Entry 8KG6 (electron microscopy, 3.07 A resolution); this record covers chains 3 and 7 of the 20 polymer chains in the assembly.

== Chain 3 ==
Molecule: DNA replication licensing factor MCM3
Organism: Saccharomyces cerevisiae S288C
UniProt: P24279 (MCM3_YEAST); residues 1-971 here = UniProt positions 1-971
Amino-acid sequence (971 residues; each row starts with the number of its first residue):
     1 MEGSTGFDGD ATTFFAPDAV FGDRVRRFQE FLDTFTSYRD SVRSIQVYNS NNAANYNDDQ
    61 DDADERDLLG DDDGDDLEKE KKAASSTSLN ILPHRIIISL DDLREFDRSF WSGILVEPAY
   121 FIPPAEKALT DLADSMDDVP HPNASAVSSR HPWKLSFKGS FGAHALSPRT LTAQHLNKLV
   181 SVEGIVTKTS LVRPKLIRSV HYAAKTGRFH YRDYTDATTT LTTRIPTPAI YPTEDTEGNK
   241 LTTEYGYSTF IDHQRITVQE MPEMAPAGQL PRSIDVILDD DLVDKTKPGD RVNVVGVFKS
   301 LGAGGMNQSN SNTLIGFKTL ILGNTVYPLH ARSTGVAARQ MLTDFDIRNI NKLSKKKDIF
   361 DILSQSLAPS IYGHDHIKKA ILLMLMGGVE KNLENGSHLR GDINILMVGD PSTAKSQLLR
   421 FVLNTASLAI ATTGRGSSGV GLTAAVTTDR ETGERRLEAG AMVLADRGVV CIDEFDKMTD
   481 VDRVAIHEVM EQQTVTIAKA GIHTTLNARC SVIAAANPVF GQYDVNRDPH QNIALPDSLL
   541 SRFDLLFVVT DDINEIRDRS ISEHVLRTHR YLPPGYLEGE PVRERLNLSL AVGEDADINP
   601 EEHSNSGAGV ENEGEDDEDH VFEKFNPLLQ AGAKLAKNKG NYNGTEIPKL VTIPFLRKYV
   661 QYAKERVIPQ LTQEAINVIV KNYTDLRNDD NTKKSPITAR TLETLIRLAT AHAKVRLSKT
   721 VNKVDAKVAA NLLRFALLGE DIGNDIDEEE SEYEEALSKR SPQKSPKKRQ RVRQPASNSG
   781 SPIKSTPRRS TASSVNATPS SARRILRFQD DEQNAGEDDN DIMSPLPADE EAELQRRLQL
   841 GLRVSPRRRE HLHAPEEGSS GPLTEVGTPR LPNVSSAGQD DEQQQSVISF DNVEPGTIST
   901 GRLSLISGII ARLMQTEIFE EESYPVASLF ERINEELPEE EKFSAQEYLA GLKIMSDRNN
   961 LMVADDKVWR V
Unresolved in the structure: 1-17, 56-85, 596-644, 742-971
Swiss-Prot annotation at these positions:
  - motif: Ser541 to Asp544 (Arginine finger)
  - binding site (ATP): Gly409 to Ser416
  - modified residue: Ser761 (Phosphoserine), Ser777 (Phosphoserine), Ser781 (Phosphoserine), Thr868 (Phosphothreonine)
  - mutagenesis: Lys415 (K415A: No effect on MCM2-7 complex helicase activity. Loss of MCM2-7 complex helicase activity; when associated with MCM5 A-422. Reduces MCM2-7 complex helicase activity ...)

== Chain 7 ==
Molecule: DNA replication licensing factor MCM7
Organism: Saccharomyces cerevisiae S288C
Notes: EC 3.6.4.12
UniProt: P38132 (MCM7_YEAST); residues 1-845 here = UniProt positions 1-845
Amino-acid sequence (845 residues; numbered 1 to 845; the number before each row is that of its first residue):
     1 MSAALPSIQL PVDYNNLFNE ITDFLVTFKQ DTLSSDATRN ENEDENLDAE NIEQHLLEKG
    61 PKYMAMLQKV ANRELNSVII DLDDILQYQN EKFLQGTQAD DLVSAIQQNA NHFTELFCRA
   121 IDNNMPLPTK EIDYKDDVLD VILNQRRLRN ERMLSDRTNE IRSENLMDTT MDPPSSMNDA
   181 LREVVEDETE LFPPNLTRRY FLYFKPLSQN CARRYRKKAI SSKPLSVRQI KGDFLGQLIT
   241 VRGIITRVSD VKPAVEVIAY TCDQCGYEVF QEVNSRTFTP LSECTSEECS QNQTKGQLFM
   301 STRASKFSAF QECKIQELSQ QVPVGHIPRS LNIHVNGTLV RSLSPGDIVD VTGIFLPAPY
   361 TGFKALKAGL LTETYLEAQF VRQHKKKFAS FSLTSDVEER VMELITSGDV YNRLAKSIAP
   421 EIYGNLDVKK ALLLLLVGGV DKRVGDGMKI RGDINVCLMG DPGVAKSQLL KAICKISPRG
   481 VYTTGKGSSG VGLTAAVMKD PVTDEMILEG GALVLADNGI CCIDEFDKMD ESDRTAIHEV
   541 MEQQTISISK AGINTTLNAR TSILAAANPL YGRYNPRLSP LDNINLPAAL LSRFDILFLM
   601 LDIPSRDDDE KLAEHVTYVH MHNKQPDLDF TPVEPSKMRE YIAYAKTKRP VMSEAVNDYV
   661 VQAYIRLRQD SKREMDSKFS FGQATPRTLL GIIRLSQALA KLRLADMVDI DDVEEALRLV
   721 RVSKESLYQE TNKSKEDESP TTKIFTIIKK MLQETGKNTL SYENIVKTVR LRGFTMLQLS
   781 NCIQEYSYLN VWHLINEGNT LKFVDDGTMD TDQEDSLVST PKLAPQTTAS ANVSAQDSDI
   841 DLQDA
Unresolved in the structure: 1-3, 32-58, 158-189, 386-394, 446-449, 488-493, 676-677, 731-845
Swiss-Prot annotation at these positions:
  - motif: Ser592 to Asp595 (Arginine finger)
  - binding site (ATP): Tyr423, Gly463, Ala465, Lys466, Ser467, Asn568, Arg593, Arg687
  - modified residue: Thr811 (Phosphothreonine), Ser819 (Phosphoserine), Ser838 (Phosphoserine)
  - mutagenesis: Lys466 (K466A: Loss of MCM2-7 complex helicase activity)

== How chain 3 and chain 7 interact ==
Contacting residue pairs (117):
  Asn52(3) - Lys217(7)
  Ala53(3) - Arg216(7)
  Ala54(3) - Arg216(7)
  Asn55(3) - Arg213(7)
  Asn55(3) - Arg216(7)
  Asn55(3) - Lys217(7)
  Ser86(3) - Tyr215(7)  hydrogen bond (backbone-backbone)
  Ser86(3) - Lys217(7)  hydrogen bond (side chain-backbone)
  Ser86(3) - Lys223(7)
  Thr87(3) - Lys223(7)
  Ser88(3) - Lys217(7)  hydrogen bond (backbone-side chain)
  Ser88(3) - Lys223(7)  hydrogen bond (backbone-side chain)
  Leu89(3) - Lys217(7)
  Leu89(3) - Lys223(7)
  Leu89(3) - Gln229(7)
  Ala144(3) - Leu10(7)
  Ser145(3) - Gln108(7)
  Val147(3) - Gln9(7)
  Ser148(3) - Ile8(7)
  Ser148(3) - Leu10(7)
  Leu191(3) - Arg329(7)
  Arg193(3) - Leu371(7)
  Arg193(3) - Thr372(7)
  Pro194(3) - Gly232(7)
  Pro194(3) - Leu235(7)  hydrophobic
  Pro194(3) - Leu371(7)
  Pro194(3) - Thr372(7)  hydrogen bond (backbone-backbone)
  Pro194(3) - Thr374(7)
  Lys195(3) - Leu370(7)
  Lys195(3) - Leu371(7)
  Leu196(3) - Leu370(7)  hydrogen bond (backbone-backbone)
  Val200(3) - Leu10(7)  hydrophobic
  Tyr202(3) - Tyr14(7)  hydrophobic
  Tyr202(3) - His112(7)
  Phe209(3) - Ser7(7)
  Phe209(3) - Ile8(7)  hydrogen bond (backbone-backbone)
  Phe209(3) - Leu10(7)  hydrophobic
  Phe209(3) - Val12(7)  hydrophobic
  His210(3) - Pro6(7)
  Tyr211(3) - Pro6(7)
  Tyr211(3) - Ser7(7)
  Tyr211(3) - Ile8(7)  hydrophobic
  Tyr214(3) - Leu370(7)  hydrophobic
  Thr215(3) - Leu370(7)
  Asp216(3) - Leu370(7)
  Pro228(3) - Leu366(7)  hydrophobic
  Ala229(3) - Gly369(7)
  Ala229(3) - Leu370(7)  hydrophobic
  Pro232(3) - Leu5(7)  hydrophobic
  Leu241(3) - Leu5(7)  hydrophobic
  Thr242(3) - His112(7)
  Glu244(3) - Tyr14(7)  hydrogen bond
  Glu244(3) - Asn109(7)  hydrogen bond
  Glu244(3) - His112(7)  salt bridge
  Tyr245(3) - Gln108(7)
  Tyr245(3) - Asn109(7)
  Tyr245(3) - Gly236(7)
  Tyr245(3) - Leu356(7)  hydrophobic
  Tyr245(3) - Pro357(7)  hydrophobic
  Gly246(3) - Gln108(7)
  Gly246(3) - Leu235(7)  hydrogen bond (backbone-backbone)
  Gly246(3) - Gly236(7)
  Tyr247(3) - Val12(7)
  Tyr247(3) - Tyr14(7)
  Tyr247(3) - Asn109(7)
  Phe250(3) - Gly232(7)
  Phe250(3) - Leu235(7)  hydrophobic
  Phe250(3) - Pro357(7)  hydrophobic
  Asp252(3) - Lys231(7)
  Asp252(3) - Gly232(7)  hydrogen bond (side chain-backbone)
  His253(3) - Leu371(7)
  Asp284(3) - Arg228(7)  salt bridge
  Asp284(3) - Arg329(7)  salt bridge
  Lys287(3) - Val324(7)
  Lys287(3) - His326(7)
  Lys391(3) - Asn623(7)
  Leu393(3) - Val619(7)  hydrophobic
  Leu393(3) - Asn623(7)
  Asn395(3) - Lys475(7)
  Leu399(3) - His620(7)
  Arg455(3) - Val502(7)
  Leu457(3) - Ile327(7)
  Glu458(3) - Ile327(7)
  Ala459(3) - Ile327(7)
  Asp466(3) - Val324(7)
  Asp466(3) - Gly325(7)  hydrogen bond (side chain-backbone)
  Arg467(3) - Val324(7)
  Val484(3) - Lys486(7)
  His487(3) - Lys486(7)
  Glu491(3) - Tyr482(7)
  Gly501(3) - Arg247(7)  hydrogen bond (backbone-side chain)
  Gly501(3) - Asp500(7)
  His503(3) - Gln316(7)
  Thr504(3) - Gln316(7)
  Thr505(3) - Ser319(7)
  Leu506(3) - Pro328(7)
  Asn507(3) - Ser319(7)  hydrogen bond
  Arg509(3) - Val324(7)
  Ile676(3) - Thr617(7)
  Ile676(3) - Met621(7)  hydrophobic
  Val680(3) - Ala613(7)  hydrophobic
  Tyr683(3) - Asp609(7)
  Tyr683(3) - Leu612(7)
  Tyr683(3) - Ala613(7)  hydrophobic
  Thr684(3) - Glu610(7)
  Arg687(3) - Asp602(7)  salt bridge
  Arg687(3) - Pro604(7)
  Arg687(3) - Asp609(7)  salt bridge
  Asn688(3) - Ser605(7)  hydrogen bond (side chain-backbone)
  Asn688(3) - Arg606(7)  hydrogen bond
  Thr698(3) - Pro462(7)
  Thr698(3) - Gly463(7)
  Leu702(3) - Ala613(7)  hydrophobic
  Leu702(3) - Val616(7)  hydrophobic
  Glu703(3) - Val616(7)
  Glu703(3) - His620(7)  salt bridge
  Ile706(3) - His620(7)
Other interface residues (no listed pair), chain 3 (89 interface residues in all): Pro142, Asn143, Val192, Arg198, Arg208, Arg212, Thr227, Tyr231, Asp235, Thr286, Glu451, Val463, Ala500, His530, Asp537, Leu671, Gln673, Ile679, Asp685, Ala699
Other interface residues (no listed pair), chain 7 (74 interface residues in all): Pro11, Ala105, Asn111, Ile220, Leu225, Asp233, Thr246, Gly487, Asp524, Glu525, Tyr571, Gly572, Glu614, Gln625

== Overview ==
Chain 3 and chain 7 form an interface of 89 and 74 residues respectively, with 16 hydrogen bonds and 6 salt
bridges. Among the polar pairs are Glu244(3)-His112(7), Asp284(3)-Arg228(7) and Asp284(3)-Arg329(7).
Here chain 3 is DNA replication licensing factor MCM3 and chain 7 is DNA replication licensing factor MCM7,
both from Saccharomyces cerevisiae S288C. Entry 8KG6 (Yeast replisome in state I) was determined by electron
microscopy together with 8W7S, 8KG8, 8KG9 and 8W7M from the same study.
